PDB entry 6WB5 | X-ray diffraction, 3.10 A resolution | chains A and B

[Chain A (and B)]
Molecule: Acarbose Kinase Mak1
Organism: uncultured bacterium
Notes: chain B of this document is another copy of the same molecule, construct and numbering; everything in this record applies to it too
Amino-acid sequence (319 residues; numbered -19 to 299; the number before each row is that of its first residue; numbers below 1 keep their minus sign (Met-19 is residue -19)):
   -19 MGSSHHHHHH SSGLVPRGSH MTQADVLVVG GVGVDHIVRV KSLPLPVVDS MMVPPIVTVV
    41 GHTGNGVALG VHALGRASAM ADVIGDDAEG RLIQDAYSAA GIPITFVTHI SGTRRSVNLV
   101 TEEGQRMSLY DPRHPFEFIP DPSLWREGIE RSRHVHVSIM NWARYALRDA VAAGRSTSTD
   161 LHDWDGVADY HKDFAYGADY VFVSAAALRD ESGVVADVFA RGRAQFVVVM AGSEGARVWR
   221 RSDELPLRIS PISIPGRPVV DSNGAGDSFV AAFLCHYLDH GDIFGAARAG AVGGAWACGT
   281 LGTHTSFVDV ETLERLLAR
Disordered / not traced: -19 to 0 (chain B: -19 to -7)
Ion coordination: Mn2+: His162 (together with AMP-PNP)
Small-molecule neighbours: AMP-PNP (ANP; phosphoaminophosphonic acid-adenylate ester): Arg106, Asp160, His162, Ser184, Met210, Ala211, Gly212, Ser213, Gly215, Ala216, Pro231, Ile232, Val239, Ser242, Gly244, Ala245, Gly246, Asp247, Phe249, Ala271, Gly274, Ala275, Cys278
From the paper describing this entry:
  - self-association interface (contacts with another copy of this molecule): Gly13 to Gly41, Thr93 to Arg113
  - binding site for the ligand AC1: Asp15, Ser30, Asn98, Ser108, Tyr110, His162, Asp247
  - catalytic residues: Asp247
  - Mn2+ coordination: His162
  - Mn2+ coordination through a water molecule: Asp160
  - mutagenesis - D160A (7-fold), D160A/H162A (300-fold), D247A (713-fold): decreased catalytic activity on acarbose

[Interface between chain A and chain B]
Contacting residue pairs - 50 pairs, chain A then chain B:
  His16(A) with His16(B)
  Val18(A) with Val97(B), hydrophobic; Leu109(B), hydrophobic
  Val20(A) with Leu109(B), hydrophobic
  Leu25(A) with Met107(B), hydrophobic
  Pro26(A) with Met107(B)
  Val28(A) with Met107(B), hydrophobic
  Asp29(A) with Arg106(B), hydrogen bond (backbone-side chain); Met107(B); Ser108(B), hydrogen bond (backbone-backbone)
  Ser30(A) with Ser108(B)
  Met31(A) with Met107(B), hydrophobic; Ser108(B), hydrogen bond (backbone-backbone); Leu109(B); Tyr110(B), hydrogen bond (backbone-backbone)
  Met32(A) with Tyr110(B); Pro112(B), hydrophobic
  Val33(A) with Leu109(B); Tyr110(B), hydrogen bond (backbone-backbone); Asp111(B)
  Pro34(A) with Asp111(B)
  Pro35(A) with Asp111(B)
  Ile36(A) with Arg95(B); Leu109(B); Asp111(B), hydrogen bond (backbone-side chain); Arg113(B), hydrogen bond (backbone-side chain)
  Thr38(A) with Arg95(B)
  Arg95(A) with Ile36(B), hydrogen bond (side chain-backbone)
  Val97(A) with Val18(B), hydrophobic
  Arg106(A) with Asp29(B), hydrogen bond (side chain-backbone)
  Met107(A) with Leu25(B), hydrophobic; Pro26(B); Val28(B), hydrophobic; Asp29(B); Met31(B), hydrophobic
  Ser108(A) with Asp29(B), hydrogen bond (backbone-backbone); Ser30(B); Met31(B), hydrogen bond (backbone-backbone)
  Leu109(A) with Met31(B), hydrophobic; Ile36(B)
  Tyr110(A) with Met31(B), hydrogen bond (backbone-backbone); Met32(B); Val33(B), hydrogen bond (backbone-backbone)
  Asp111(A) with Val33(B); Pro34(B); Pro35(B); Ile36(B), hydrogen bond (side chain-backbone)
  Arg113(A) with Pro35(B); Ile36(B), hydrogen bond (side chain-backbone)
  Asp163(A) with Ser30(B)
Other interface residues (no listed pair), chain A (29 interface residues in all): Ser96, Leu99, Pro112, Ala186
Other interface residues (no listed pair), chain B (26 interface residues in all): Thr38, Ser96, Leu99

[Summary]
29 residues of chain A and 26 residues of chain B are in contact, with 15 hydrogen bonds. Among the polar
pairs are Asp29(A)-Arg106(B), Ile36(A)-Asp111(B) and Ile36(A)-Arg113(B). Chain A binds AMP-PNP. The paper
reports the catalytic residue Asp247(A); D160A, D160A/H162A and D247A of chain A reduce catalytic activity on
acarbose.
Chain A and chain B are both Acarbose Kinase Mak1 (uncultured bacterium); the structure, Microbiome-derived
Acarbose Kinase Mak1 as a Complex with Acarbose and AMP-PNP, was determined by X-ray diffraction, deposited
together with 6WB4.
